8T00 - chains J and A of the 6 polymer chains in the assembly; structure by electron microscopy, 4.69 A resolution (low resolution: residue-level contacts below are approximate; hydrogen-bond / salt-bridge calls are withheld).

Chain J:
Name: DNA-directed RNA polymerase subunit beta'
From: Escherichia coli
Notes: EC 2.7.7.6
UniProt: A0A369F490 (A0A369F490_ECOLX); residue numbers follow UniProt; this construct covers 16-1373
Chain sequence (1358 residues; numbered 16 to 1373; the number before each row is that of its first residue):
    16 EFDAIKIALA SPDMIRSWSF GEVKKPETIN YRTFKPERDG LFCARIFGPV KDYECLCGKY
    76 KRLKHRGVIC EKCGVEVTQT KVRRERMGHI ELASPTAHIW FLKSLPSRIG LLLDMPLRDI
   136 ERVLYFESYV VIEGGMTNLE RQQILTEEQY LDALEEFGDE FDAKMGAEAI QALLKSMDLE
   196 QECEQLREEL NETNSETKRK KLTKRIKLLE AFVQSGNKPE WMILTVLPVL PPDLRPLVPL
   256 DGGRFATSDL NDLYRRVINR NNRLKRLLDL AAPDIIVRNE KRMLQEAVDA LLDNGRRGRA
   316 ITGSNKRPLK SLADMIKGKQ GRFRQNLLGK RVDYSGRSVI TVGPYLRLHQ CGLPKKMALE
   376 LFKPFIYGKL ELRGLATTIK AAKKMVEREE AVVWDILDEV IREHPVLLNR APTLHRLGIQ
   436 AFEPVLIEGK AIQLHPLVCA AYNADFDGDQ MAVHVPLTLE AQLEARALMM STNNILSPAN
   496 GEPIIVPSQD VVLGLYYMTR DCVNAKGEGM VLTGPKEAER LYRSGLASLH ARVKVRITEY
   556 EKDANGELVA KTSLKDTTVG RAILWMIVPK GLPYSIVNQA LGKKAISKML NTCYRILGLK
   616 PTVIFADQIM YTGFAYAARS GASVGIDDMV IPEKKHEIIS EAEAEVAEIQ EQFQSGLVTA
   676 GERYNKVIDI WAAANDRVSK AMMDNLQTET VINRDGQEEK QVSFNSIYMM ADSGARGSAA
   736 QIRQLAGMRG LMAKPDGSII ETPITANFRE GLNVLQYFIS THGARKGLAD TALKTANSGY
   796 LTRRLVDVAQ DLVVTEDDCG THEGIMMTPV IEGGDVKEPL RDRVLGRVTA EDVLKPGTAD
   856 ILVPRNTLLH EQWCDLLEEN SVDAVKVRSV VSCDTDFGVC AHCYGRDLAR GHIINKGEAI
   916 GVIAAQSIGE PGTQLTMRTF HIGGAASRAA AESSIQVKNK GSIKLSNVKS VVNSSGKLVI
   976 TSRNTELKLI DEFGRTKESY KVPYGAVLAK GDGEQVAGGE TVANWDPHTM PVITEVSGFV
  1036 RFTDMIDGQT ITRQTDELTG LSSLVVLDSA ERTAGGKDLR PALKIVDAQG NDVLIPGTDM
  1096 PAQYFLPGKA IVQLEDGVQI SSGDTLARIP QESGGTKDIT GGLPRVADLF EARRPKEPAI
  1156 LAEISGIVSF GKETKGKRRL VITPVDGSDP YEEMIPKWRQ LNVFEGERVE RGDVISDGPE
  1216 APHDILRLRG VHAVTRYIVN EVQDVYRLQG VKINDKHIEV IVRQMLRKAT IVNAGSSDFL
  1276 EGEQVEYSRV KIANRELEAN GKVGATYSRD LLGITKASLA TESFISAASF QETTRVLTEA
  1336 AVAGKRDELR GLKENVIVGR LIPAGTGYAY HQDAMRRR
Not modelled in the structure: 262, 933-947, 1126-1135
Sequence notes: conflict Ala-1369 (Arg in A0A369F490)
Bound ions: Zn2+ site 1: Cys-70, Cys-72, Cys-85, Cys-88; Mg2+: Asp-460, Asp-462, Asp-464; Zn2+ site 2: Cys-814, Cys-888, Asp-889, Cys-895, Cys-898

Chain A:
Molecule: 26-nt DNA strand
Sequence (26 nucleotides; row label = number of the first residue in the row; note: 9 numbers in that range are skipped by the numbering (no residue carries them; nothing is unmodelled there)):
     2 AAAAAAAAAA AAAAAAA
    28 AAAAAAAAA

Chain J / chain A interface:
Pairs across the interface (4):
  Glu-211(J) with DA7(A)
  Asn-320(J) with DA29(A)
  Arg-322(J) with DA28(A)
  Gln-1326(J) with DA17(A)
Interface residues without a listed pair, chain J (8 interface residues in all): Asn-209, Ser-210, Thr-212, Arg-339
Interface residues without a listed pair, chain A (6 interface residues in all): DA18, DA30

Overview:
The interface between chain J and chain A involves 8 residues on one side and 6 on the other. Cys-70(J),
Cys-72(J), Cys-85(J) and Cys-88(J) form the Zn2+ site 1. Asp-460(J), Asp-462(J) and Asp-464(J) coordinate
Mg2+.
Chain J is DNA-directed RNA polymerase subunit beta' (Escherichia coli) and chain A is a 26-nt DNA strand; the
structure, Reconstituted E. coli RNA polymerase post-termination complex on negatively-supercoiled DNA: closed
duplex DNA (rPTCc), was determined by electron microscopy (same publication as 8SZW, 8T02 and 8T0L).
